PDB entry 4R18 | X-ray diffraction, 2.40 A resolution | chains O and U of the 28 polymer chains in the assembly

== Chain O ==
Protein: Proteasome subunit alpha type-2
Source organism: Saccharomyces cerevisiae S288c
Notes: EC 3.4.25.1
Reference sequence: P23639 (PSA2_YEAST); residue numbers follow UniProt; this construct covers 1-250
Chain sequence (250 residues; each row starts with the number of its first residue):
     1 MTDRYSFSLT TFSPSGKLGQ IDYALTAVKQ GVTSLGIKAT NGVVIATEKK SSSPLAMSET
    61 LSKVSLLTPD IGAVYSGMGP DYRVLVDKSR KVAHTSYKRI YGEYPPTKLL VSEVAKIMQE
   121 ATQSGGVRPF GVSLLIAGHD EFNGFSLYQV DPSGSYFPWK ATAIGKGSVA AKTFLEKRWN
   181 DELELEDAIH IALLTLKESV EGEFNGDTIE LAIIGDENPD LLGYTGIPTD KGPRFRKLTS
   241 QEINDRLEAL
UniProt features mapped onto this chain:
  - cross-link: Lys108 (Glycyl lysine isopeptide (Lys-Gly) (interchain with G-Cter in ubiquitin))

== Chain U ==
Protein: Proteasome subunit alpha type-1
Source organism: Saccharomyces cerevisiae S288c
Notes: EC 3.4.25.1
Reference sequence: P21243 (PSA1_YEAST); residues -8 to 243 here correspond to UniProt positions 1-252 (UniProt number = residue number + 9)
Chain sequence (252 residues; each row starts with the number of its first residue; numbers below 1 keep their minus sign (Met-8 is residue -8)):
    -8 MSGAAAASAA GYDRHITIFS PEGRLYQVEY AFKATNQTNI NSLAVRGKDC TVVISQKKVP
    52 DKLLDPTTVS YIFCISRTIG MVVNGPIPDA RNAALRAKAE AAEFRYKYGY DMPCDVLAKR
   112 MANLSQIYTQ RAYMRPLGVI LTFVSVDEEL GPSIYKTDPA GYYVGYKATA TGPKQQEITT
   172 NLENHFKKSK IDHINEESWE KVVEFAITHM IDALGTEFSK NDLEVGVATK DKFFTLSAEN
   232 IEERLVAIAE QD
Not modelled in the structure: -8 to 1, 243

== Interface between chain O and chain U ==
Contacting residue pairs - 64 pairs, chain O then chain U:
  Met1(O) - Tyr124(U)  hydrophobic
  Asp3(O) - Tyr124(U)
  Tyr5(O) - Ile7(U)
  Tyr5(O) - Ala123(U)  hydrophobic
  Tyr5(O) - Tyr124(U)  hydrophobic
  Leu9(O) - Ile9(U)  hydrophobic
  Leu9(O) - Ala123(U)  hydrophobic
  Gln20(O) - Ile9(U)
  Gln20(O) - Phe10(U)  hydrogen bond (side chain-backbone)
  Tyr23(O) - Phe10(U)  hydrophobic
  Tyr23(O) - Ser11(U)
  Tyr23(O) - Pro12(U)  hydrophobic
  Tyr23(O) - Gly14(U)
  Ala24(O) - Phe10(U)  hydrophobic
  Thr26(O) - Glu13(U)
  Ala27(O) - Gly14(U)
  Ser52(O) - Tyr153(U)
  Pro54(O) - Lys158(U)  hydrogen bond (backbone-side chain)
  Pro54(O) - Glu174(U)
  Leu55(O) - Tyr157(U)
  Leu55(O) - Lys158(U)  hydrogen bond (backbone-backbone)
  Leu55(O) - Ala159(U)
  Leu55(O) - Thr170(U)
  Leu55(O) - Leu173(U)  hydrophobic
  Leu55(O) - Phe177(U)  hydrophobic
  Ala56(O) - Gly156(U)
  Ala56(O) - Tyr157(U)  hydrophobic
  Met57(O) - Arg37(U)
  Met57(O) - Val155(U)
  Met57(O) - Gly156(U)  hydrogen bond (backbone-backbone)
  Met57(O) - Tyr157(U)
  Met57(O) - Lys158(U)
  Thr60(O) - Tyr146(U)
  Thr60(O) - Val155(U)
  Thr60(O) - Gly156(U)  hydrogen bond (side chain-backbone)
  Leu61(O) - Tyr153(U)  hydrophobic
  Leu61(O) - Val155(U)  hydrophobic
  Met78(O) - Phe10(U)  hydrophobic
  Met78(O) - Leu16(U)  hydrophobic
  Pro80(O) - Gln117(U)
  Pro80(O) - Ala151(U)
  Pro80(O) - Gly152(U)
  Pro80(O) - Tyr153(U)
  Asp81(O) - Gln117(U)
  Arg83(O) - Ala113(U)  hydrogen bond (side chain-backbone)
  Arg83(O) - Asn114(U)
  Arg83(O) - Gly152(U)  hydrogen bond (side chain-backbone)
  Arg83(O) - Tyr154(U)
  Val84(O) - Asn114(U)
  Val84(O) - Gln117(U)
  Asp87(O) - Lys110(U)  salt bridge
  Asp87(O) - Asn114(U)
  Gly126(O) - Gln121(U)
  Gly126(O) - Arg122(U)
  Gly126(O) - Ala123(U)  hydrogen bond (backbone-backbone)
  Val127(O) - Gln121(U)
  Arg128(O) - Thr8(U)
  Arg128(O) - Phe10(U)
  Arg128(O) - Leu16(U)
  Arg128(O) - Thr120(U)  hydrogen bond (side chain-backbone)
  Arg128(O) - Gln121(U)  hydrogen bond (backbone-backbone)
  Pro129(O) - Phe10(U)
  Phe130(O) - Gln121(U)
  Gly131(O) - Phe10(U)
Other interface residues (no listed pair), chain O (31 interface residues in all): Thr2, Ser53, Ala121
Other interface residues (no listed pair), chain U (34 interface residues in all): Thr160

== Overview ==
Chain O and chain U form an interface of 31 and 34 residues respectively, with 10 hydrogen bonds and 1 salt
bridge. Polar pairs include Asp87(O)-Lys110(U), Gln20(O)-Phe10(U) and Pro54(O)-Lys158(U).
Here chain O is Proteasome subunit alpha type-2 and chain U is Proteasome subunit alpha type-1, both from
Saccharomyces cerevisiae S288c. Entry 4R18 (Ligand-induced Lys33-Thr1 crosslinking at subunit beta5 of the
yeast 20S proteasome) was determined by X-ray diffraction together with 4R17 from the same study.
